6K72 - chains A and B of the 14 polymer chains in the assembly; structure by electron microscopy, 4.60 A resolution (low resolution: residue-level contacts below are approximate; hydrogen-bond / salt-bridge calls are withheld).

Chain A (and B):
Protein: Translation initiation factor eIF-2B subunit alpha
Organism: Homo sapiens
Notes: chain B of this document is another copy of the same molecule, construct and numbering; everything in this record applies to it too
Reference sequence: Q14232 (EI2BA_HUMAN); residues 1-305 here = UniProt positions 1-305
Sequence (305 residues; row label = number of the first residue in the row):
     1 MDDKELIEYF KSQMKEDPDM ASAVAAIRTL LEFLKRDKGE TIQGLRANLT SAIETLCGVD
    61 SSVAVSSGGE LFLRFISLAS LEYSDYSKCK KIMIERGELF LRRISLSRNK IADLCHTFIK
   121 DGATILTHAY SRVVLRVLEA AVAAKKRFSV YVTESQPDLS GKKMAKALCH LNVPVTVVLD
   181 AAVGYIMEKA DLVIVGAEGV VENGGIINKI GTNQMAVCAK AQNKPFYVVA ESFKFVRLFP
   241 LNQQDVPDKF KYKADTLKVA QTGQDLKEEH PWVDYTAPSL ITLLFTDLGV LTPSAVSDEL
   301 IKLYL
Not modelled in the structure: 1-3, 253-269 (chain B: 1-4, 253-269)

Chain A / chain B interface:
Residue-residue contacts - 40 pairs, chain A then chain B:
  Gln156(A) with Leu179(B)
  Pro157(A) with Leu179(B)
  Leu179(A) with Gln156(B); Ile210(B); His270(B); Pro271(B)
  Asp180(A) with Ala181(B)
  Ala181(A) with Asp180(B); Ile210(B); Gln214(B)
  Ala182(A) with Ile210(B)
  Val183(A) with Gln214(B)
  Gly184(A) with Asn213(B); Gln214(B)
  Tyr185(A) with Asn213(B); Gln243(B); Gln244(B); Pro271(B); Asp274(B)
  Lys189(A) with Gln243(B); Gln244(B)
  Ile210(A) with Ala181(B); Ala182(B)
  Gly211(A) with Ala181(B)
  Asn213(A) with Gly184(B); Tyr185(B)
  Gln214(A) with Ala181(B); Gln214(B)
  Val217(A) with Val217(B); Ala221(B)
  Cys218(A) with Val217(B)
  Ala221(A) with Val217(B)
  Asn242(A) with Glu188(B)
  Gln244(A) with Glu188(B); Lys189(B)
  His270(A) with Val177(B); Val178(B); Leu179(B)
  Pro271(A) with Tyr185(B)
  Asp274(A) with Tyr185(B)
Interface residues without a listed pair, chain A (27 interface residues in all): Val178, Glu188, Gln243, Lys251, Tyr252
Interface residues without a listed pair, chain B (25 interface residues in all): Val183, Gly211, Cys218, Lys251

Summary:
27 residues of chain A face 25 of chain B across their interface.
Chain A and chain B are both Translation initiation factor eIF-2B subunit alpha (Homo sapiens); the structure,
eIF2(aP) - eIF2B complex, was determined by electron microscopy, deposited together with 6K71, 6JLY and 6JLZ.
